PDB entry 7JMN | electron microscopy, 3.58 A resolution | chains N and O of the 5 polymer chains in the assembly

[Chain N]
Name: Mediator of RNA polymerase II transcription subunit 14
Source organism: Chaetomium thermophilum (strain DSM 1495 / CBS 144.50 / IMI 039719)
UniProtKB: G0SCL5 (G0SCL5_CHATD); the construct has insertions or renumbered stretches relative to UniProt, so the offset changes along the chain: 3-838 = UniProt 1-836; 849-857 = UniProt 852-860; 861-1168 = UniProt 861-1168
Amino-acid sequence (1168 residues; each row starts with the number of its first residue; note: 13 numbers in that range are skipped by the numbering (no residue carries them; nothing is unmodelled there); a row labelled like 838A-838O holds insertion residues (838A, then the next letters in order)):
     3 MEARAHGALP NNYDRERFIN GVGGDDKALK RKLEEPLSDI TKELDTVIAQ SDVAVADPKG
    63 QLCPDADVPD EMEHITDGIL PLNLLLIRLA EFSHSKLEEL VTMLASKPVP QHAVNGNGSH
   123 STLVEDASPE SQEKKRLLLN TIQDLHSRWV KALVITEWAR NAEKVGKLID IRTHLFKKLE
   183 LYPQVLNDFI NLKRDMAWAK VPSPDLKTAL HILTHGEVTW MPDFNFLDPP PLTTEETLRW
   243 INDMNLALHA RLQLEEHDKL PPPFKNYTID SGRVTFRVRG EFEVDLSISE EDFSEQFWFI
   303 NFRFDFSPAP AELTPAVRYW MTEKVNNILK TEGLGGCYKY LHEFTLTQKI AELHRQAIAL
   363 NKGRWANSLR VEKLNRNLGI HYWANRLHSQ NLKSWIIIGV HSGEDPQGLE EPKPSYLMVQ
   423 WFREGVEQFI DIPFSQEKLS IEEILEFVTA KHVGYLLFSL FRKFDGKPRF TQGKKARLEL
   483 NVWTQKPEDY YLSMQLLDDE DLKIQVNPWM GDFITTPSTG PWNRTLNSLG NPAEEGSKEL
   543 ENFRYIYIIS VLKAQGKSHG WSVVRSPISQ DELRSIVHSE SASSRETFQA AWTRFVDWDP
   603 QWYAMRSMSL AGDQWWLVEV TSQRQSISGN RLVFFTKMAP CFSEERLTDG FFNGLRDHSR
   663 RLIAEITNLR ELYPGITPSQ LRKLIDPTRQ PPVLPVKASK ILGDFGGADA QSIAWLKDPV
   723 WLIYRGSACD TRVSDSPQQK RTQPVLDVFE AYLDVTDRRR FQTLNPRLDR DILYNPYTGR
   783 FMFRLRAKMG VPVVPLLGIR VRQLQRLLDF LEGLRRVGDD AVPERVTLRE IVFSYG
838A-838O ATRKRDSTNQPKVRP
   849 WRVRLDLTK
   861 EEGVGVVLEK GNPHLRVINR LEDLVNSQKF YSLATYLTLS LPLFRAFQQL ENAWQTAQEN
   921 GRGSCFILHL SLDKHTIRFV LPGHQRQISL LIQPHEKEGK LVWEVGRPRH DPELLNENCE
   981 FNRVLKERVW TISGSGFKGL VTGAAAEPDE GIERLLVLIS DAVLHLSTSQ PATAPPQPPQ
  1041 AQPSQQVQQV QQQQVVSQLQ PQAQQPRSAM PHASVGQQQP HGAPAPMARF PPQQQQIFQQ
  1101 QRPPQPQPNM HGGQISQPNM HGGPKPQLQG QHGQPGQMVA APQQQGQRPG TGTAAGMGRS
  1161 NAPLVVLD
Disordered / not traced: 3-798, 838A-838O, 861-864, 1014-1168
Sequence notes: conflict Asp822 (Gln820 in G0SCL5), Gln908 (Glu in G0SCL5)

[Chain O]
Name: MED15
Source organism: Chaetomium thermophilum (strain DSM 1495 / CBS 144.50 / IMI 039719)
UniProtKB: G0SHL5 (G0SHL5_CHATD); residues 1-1625 here = UniProt positions 1-1625
Amino-acid sequence (1625 residues; numbered 1 to 1625; the number before each row is that of its first residue):
     1 MAANIPQFPN GQMAMLQQQQ QQAQQQAIAA NQQYMNVFIL NNLRGSGTNL PGTWQAQIPP
    61 QQLLSERFQK THILYTNIML ASNGGDPQRC AVAALNLEKQ IFQNAQDKAS YDQAMAKKIS
   121 EVMKRRESNG PALQNQVITD AQRQAQIQQQ IQLAQAQQRQ QQQLMLNRMA AQGLTQPPQP
   181 AFQPMQNPGQ VPVIPQQMGI NVAVPGMLPN APSQPQLAMQ MGQPRPGAIP VDLNQLSNQD
   241 RMRIHEEVMR RVNSTTENSK MQIRQLMQQR LTPAQISEAN ASGKDLVYLY FQNQVVQVFR
   301 ATMLQAQEKA QQVAQVQQAL LMQQRQGIQG AGMPGVPPQG QVNPALMNAL GQQPAISDAP
   361 MLGPNLTNEP QMGLLAQQPG QMIVPTNPAA VPGRPVTAGP QLGAIPPQPT PGNPQAPNQT
   421 PRPGQLQQPF GMPQVNNPAA AAAAAAAAAA VQQPPQAQPG MRPPGPRTMP GQPGAITTVA
   481 GPQPTSQSPA MNTLNAPMRQ PPVAMTQATT QPVNPANAPM AGATLNAQFN HQNNARPLSM
   541 QGNMNNQAMA GMGAAANMNA NNNPMKEFMA RLQEQQRATA AAGFQGPKPG QVIGMPGQFP
   601 GGPMNALNQP GMFNQNSKPN AMVPPTAQAA ALQQQQQQAN AADMANIYKI IQTPQGQNMM
   661 NNMDIHQMIL QEINKHLGGR LPPNITKWAH LRQFLAAQPN ALPSEIVQRI MSYQILQFKN
   721 FWKRASQPNA VGGIPQPVSN VPVSQFAGMN QPVAPPPGVQ VPQSISQVSP QDIEGLRKNP
   781 KFANLTDDQL AEWIRKVKQQ SFIKKAWEIH NNQSNAAQNQ ATNSSLIGQQ KPGMTVPPTP
   841 TTAQPTSSVV QTAQSRPQGP QPTPTPQGPQ GVQPQAAQPK PTPSPAANVT TAPPATTGMS
   901 AASVQAANIR PSMPQQQQQP APQPQAPQPP PPQQQQQQQQ QQQQQQQQQQ QQVPQPPQNS
   961 RQAPMDPSPA MATKSLKRPS PDDSAEDTPA QQNITPMQRA PSQAAQVAPN APNAASGEPP
  1021 KLSPELQKLR NLASEAQLEV SKEHLQPILM TPADQQETRE KIAQVKLKMN QIRSMGLLPK
  1081 WYYLTNDDNR ARQFFRGRFK VVKQFTDGEA MTQLRDTFTI TKEELNQYDN LLGSMLRDMM
  1141 MSRVNQQQAA MMNQQQQTQQ QTTQPTPATL ANQQAAALRQ AQQRVAPPPP KPVQQPPAQQ
  1201 QQPHQPAQPA QQQFQPGVQP TPAPAPEYFG DQRLTAANLV LPPRKKPKVS GNQTSPSANQ
  1261 QLAAGSPQVQ ALSPVATRKP EPQVKPQAQI PQQQQQQQQQ QQQQQQQQQP QAPPAPQFKC
  1321 PEPGCTSLVA FPSEEALNAH RQEEHLKPAE NPLAFMQEQM ASVLALDAQG RAKASPKPSG
  1381 QDVSTPVPTA PPMSASLSKQ GQTPRLQAAT PMSRNLSMQR QGSASGGKPG ENMPTPGKSA
  1441 GGKGKEGATP QQMEDVWPQG TIDPANLFAN LGGTLDAGTA TISGSIITDF AAYRSSTPKD
  1501 TPESSSSSKD SGVSEPNSDI NENANLEIDL FWSNIDDGLL MDINNISMDG AAGSMGGSSG
  1561 NAGGLVDISQ FVEDPWGVDS ANFSLDDFGR ELDKGFGFLD GTLGEGQQES GQGQGQGQPE
  1621 VMVIE
Disordered / not traced: 1-87, 119-128, 190-248, 321-1625
Sequence notes: conflict Lys117 (Ala in G0SHL5), Glu308 (Gln in G0SHL5)

[Chain N / chain O interface]
Pairs across the interface (21; chain N residue first):
  Pro873(N) - Ala181(O)
  His874(N) - Ala181(O)
  Val877(N) - Pro180(O)
  Val877(N) - Gln186(O)
  Ile878(N) - Pro180(O)  hydrophobic
  Leu881(N) - Lys108(O)
  Leu881(N) - Gln186(O)
  Glu882(N) - Lys108(O)
  Glu911(N) - Gln179(O)
  Gln918(N) - Thr175(O)  hydrogen bond (backbone-side chain)
  Glu919(N) - Gly173(O)
  Glu919(N) - Leu174(O)
  Glu919(N) - Thr175(O)
  Glu919(N) - Gln176(O)
  Leu928(N) - Gln297(O)
  Leu928(N) - Arg300(O)  hydrogen bond (backbone-side chain)
  Leu930(N) - Tyr111(O)
  Arg938(N) - Gln297(O)
  His970(N) - Leu286(O)  hydrogen bond (side chain-backbone)
  His970(N) - Tyr290(O)
  Asp971(N) - Tyr290(O)  hydrogen bond
Also at the interface, not in a pair above, chain N (20 interface residues in all): Leu875, Asn912, Gln915, Phe926, Ile927, His929
Also at the interface, not in a pair above, chain O (23 interface residues in all): Ala105, Gln172, Gln183, Pro184, Val287, Asn293, Val298, Leu304, Glu308

[Overview]
20 residues of chain N face 23 of chain O across their interface, with 4 hydrogen bonds. Polar pairs include
Gln918(N)-Thr175(O), Leu928(N)-Arg300(O) and His970(N)-Leu286(O).
Here chain N is Mediator of RNA polymerase II transcription subunit 14 and chain O is MED15, both from
Chaetomium thermophilum (strain DSM 1495 / CBS 144.50 / IMI 039719). Entry 7JMN (Tail module of Mediator
complex) was determined by electron microscopy (same publication as 6XP5).
